PDB entry 7A6Z | X-ray diffraction, 1.30 A resolution | chain A

Chain A:
Name: Beta-lactamase
Source organism: Mycobacterium tuberculosis
Notes: EC 3.5.2.6
Reference sequence: A0A655AHQ9 (A0A655AHQ9_MYCTX); the construct lacks a stretch of the UniProt sequence and is renumbered around it, so the offset changes along the chain: 28-57 = UniProt 6-35; 59-83 = UniProt 36-60; 86-145 = UniProt 61-120; 146-238 = UniProt 125-217; 2 more segments
Chain sequence (266 residues; numbered 27 to 293 plus 4 insertion-coded residues; 5 numbers in that range are skipped by the numbering (no residue carries them; nothing is unmodelled there); the number before each row is that of its first residue; a row labelled like 145A-145D holds insertion residues (145A, then the next letters in order)):
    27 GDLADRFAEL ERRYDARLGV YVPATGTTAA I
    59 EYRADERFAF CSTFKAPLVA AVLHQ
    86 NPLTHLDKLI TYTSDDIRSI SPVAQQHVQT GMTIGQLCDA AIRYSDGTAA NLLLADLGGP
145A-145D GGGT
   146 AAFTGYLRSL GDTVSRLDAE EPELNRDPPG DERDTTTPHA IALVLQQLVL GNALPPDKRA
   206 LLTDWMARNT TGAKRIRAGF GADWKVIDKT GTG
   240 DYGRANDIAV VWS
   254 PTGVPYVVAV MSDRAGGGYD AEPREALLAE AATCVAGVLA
Differences from the reference sequence: expression tag (27); engineered mutation Gly226 (Pro205 in A0A655AHQ9)
From the paper describing this entry:
  - catalytic residues: Ser70 (citing earlier work)
  - mutagenesis - P107V, P258V: decreased expression
  - mutagenesis - P107A, P107G, P107Q, P107T: decreased stability
  - mutagenesis - P258T: decreased catalytic activity
  - mutagenesis - P226G: unchanged stability in response to At 25 degC in PBS buffer
  - mutagenesis - S70A: abolished catalytic activity (citing earlier work)
  - contacts within the chain: Trp251-Pro258 (citing earlier work)
  - mutagenesis - P258V: decreased growth in response to antibiotics
  - mutagenesis - P258A, P258S: decreased growth in response to antibiotic

Overview:
From the paper: the catalytic residue Ser70; P107A, P107G and P107Q, among others, reduce stability; 11
substitutions were tested in all.
Chain A is Beta-lactamase (Mycobacterium tuberculosis); the structure, Structure of P226G BlaC from
Mycobacterium tuberculosis, was determined by X-ray diffraction (same publication as 8R88).
